PDB entry 8PIM | electron microscopy, 3.40 A resolution | chains J and A of the 9 polymer chains in the assembly

[Chain J]
Protein: DNA-directed RNA polymerase subunit beta'
From: Escherichia coli
Notes: EC 2.7.7.6
UniProt: P0A8T7 (RPOC_ECOLI); numbering as in UniProt (aligned over 2-1407)
Chain sequence (1416 residues; each row starts with the number of its first residue):
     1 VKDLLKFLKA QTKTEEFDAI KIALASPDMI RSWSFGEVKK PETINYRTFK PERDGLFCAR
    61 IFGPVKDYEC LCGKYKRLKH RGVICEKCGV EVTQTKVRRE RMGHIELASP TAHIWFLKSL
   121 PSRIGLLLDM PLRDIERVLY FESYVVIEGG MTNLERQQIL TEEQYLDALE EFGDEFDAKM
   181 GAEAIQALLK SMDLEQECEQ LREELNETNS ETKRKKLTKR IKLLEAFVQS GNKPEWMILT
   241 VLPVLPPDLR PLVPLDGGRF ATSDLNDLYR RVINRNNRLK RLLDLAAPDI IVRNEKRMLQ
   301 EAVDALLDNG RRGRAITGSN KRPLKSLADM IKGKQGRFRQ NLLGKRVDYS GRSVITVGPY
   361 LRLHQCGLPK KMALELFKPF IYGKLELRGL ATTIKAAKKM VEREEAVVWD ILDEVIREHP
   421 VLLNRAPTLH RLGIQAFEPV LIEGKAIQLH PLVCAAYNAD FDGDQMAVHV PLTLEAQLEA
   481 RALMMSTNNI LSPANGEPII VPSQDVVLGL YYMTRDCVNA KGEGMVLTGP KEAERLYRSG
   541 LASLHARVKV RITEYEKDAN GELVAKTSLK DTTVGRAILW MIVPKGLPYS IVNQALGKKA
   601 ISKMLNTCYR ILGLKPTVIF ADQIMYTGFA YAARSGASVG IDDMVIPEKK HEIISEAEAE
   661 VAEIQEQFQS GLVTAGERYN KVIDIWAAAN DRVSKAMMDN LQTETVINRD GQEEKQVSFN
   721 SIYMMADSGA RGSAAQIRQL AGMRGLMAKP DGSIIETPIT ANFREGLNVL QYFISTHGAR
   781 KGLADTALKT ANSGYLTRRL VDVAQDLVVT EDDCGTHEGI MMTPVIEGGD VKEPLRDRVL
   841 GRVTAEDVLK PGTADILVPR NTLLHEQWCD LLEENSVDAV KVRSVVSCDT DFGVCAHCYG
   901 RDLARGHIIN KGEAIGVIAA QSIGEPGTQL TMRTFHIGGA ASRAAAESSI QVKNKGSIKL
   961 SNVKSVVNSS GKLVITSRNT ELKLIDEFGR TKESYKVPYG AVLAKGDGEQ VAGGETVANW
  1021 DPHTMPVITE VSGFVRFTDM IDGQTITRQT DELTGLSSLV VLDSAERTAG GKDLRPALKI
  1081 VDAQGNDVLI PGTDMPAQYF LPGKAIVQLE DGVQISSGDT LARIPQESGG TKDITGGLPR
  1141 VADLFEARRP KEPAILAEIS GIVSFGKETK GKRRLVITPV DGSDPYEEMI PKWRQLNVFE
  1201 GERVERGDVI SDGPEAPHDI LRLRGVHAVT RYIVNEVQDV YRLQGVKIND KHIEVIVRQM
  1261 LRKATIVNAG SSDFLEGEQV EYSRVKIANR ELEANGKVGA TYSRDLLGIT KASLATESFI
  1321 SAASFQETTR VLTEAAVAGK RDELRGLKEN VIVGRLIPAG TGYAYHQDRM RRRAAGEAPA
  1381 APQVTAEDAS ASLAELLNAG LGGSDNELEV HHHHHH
Unresolved in the structure: 1-14, 936-946, 1127-1133, 1376-1416
Differences from the reference sequence: expression tag (1, 1408-1416)
Ion coordination: Zn2+ site 1: Cys-70, Cys-72, Cys-85, Cys-88; Mg2+: Asp-460, Asp-462 (shared with 2 residues of chain R); Zn2+ site 2: Cys-814, Cys-888, Cys-895, Cys-898
UniProt features mapped onto this chain:
  - binding site (Zn(2+)): Cys-70, Cys-72, Cys-85, Cys-88, Cys-814, Cys-888, Cys-895, Cys-898
  - binding site (Mg(2+)): Asp-460, Asp-462, Asp-464
  - modified residue: Lys-983 (N6-acetyllysine)
  - mutagenesis: Gln-504 (Q504P: Resistant to antibiotics salinamide A and B), Asn-690 (N690D: Resistant to antibiotics salinamide A and B), Met-697 (M697V: Resistant to antibiotics salinamide A and B), Ala-735 (A735T: Resistant to antibiotics salinamide A and B), Arg-738 (R738C/H/P/S: Resistant to antibiotics salinamide A and B), Ala-748 (A748E: Resistant to antibiotics salinamide A and B), Pro-758 (P758S/T: Resistant to antibiotics salinamide A and B), Phe-763 (F763C: Resistant to antibiotics salinamide A and B), Ser-775 (S775A: Resistant to antibiotics salinamide A and B), Ala-779 (A779T/V: Resistant to antibiotics salinamide A and B), Arg-780 (R780C: Resistant to antibiotics salinamide A and B), Gly-782 (G782A/C: Resistant to antibiotics salinamide A and B), 1 further mutagenesis entry in UniProt

[Chain A]
Molecule: non-template DNA
Sequence (40 nucleotides; each row starts with the number of its first residue):
     1 CACCACCACG CGGGCGGTAG CGTGCTTTTT TCGATCTTCC
Unresolved in the structure: 1-5

[Interface between chain J and chain A]
Contacting residue pairs (20):
  Glu-42(J) / DC11(A)  phosphate contact
  Arg-47(J) / DC9(A)  salt bridge to the phosphate
  Arg-133(J) / DT31(A)  hydrogen bond to the phosphate
  Arg-133(J) / DC32(A)  salt bridge to the phosphate
  Arg-270(J) / DG12(A)  hydrogen bond to the base
  Arg-270(J) / DG13(A)  base contact
  Arg-271(J) / DG13(A)  hydrogen bond to the base
  Asn-274(J) / DC11(A)  sugar contact
  Asn-274(J) / DG12(A)  base contact
  Arg-275(J) / DG12(A)  sugar contact
  Arg-275(J) / DG13(A)  salt bridge to the phosphate
  Arg-278(J) / DG12(A)  phosphate contact
  Arg-314(J) / DG14(A)  hydrogen bond to the base
  Thr-317(J) / DG14(A)  sugar contact
  Ser-319(J) / DG13(A)  base contact
  Arg-1148(J) / DT27(A)  hydrogen bond to the phosphate
  Arg-1148(J) / DT28(A)  salt bridge to the phosphate
  Lys-1167(J) / DT38(A)  salt bridge to the phosphate
  Thr-1169(J) / DT37(A)  hydrogen bond to the phosphate
  Lys-1311(J) / DT29(A)  salt bridge to the phosphate
Other interface residues (no listed pair), chain J (19 interface residues in all): Pro-121, Met-298, Lys-321, Arg-1174
Other interface residues (no listed pair), chain A (14 interface residues in all): DC15, DT30

[Overview]
19 residues of chain J face 14 of chain A across their interface; the contacts include 6 hydrogen bonds and 6
salt bridges. Polar contacts include Arg-270(J)/DG12(A), Arg-271(J)/DG13(A) and Arg-314(J)/DG14(A).
Chain J is DNA-directed RNA polymerase subunit beta' (Escherichia coli) and chain A is non-template DNA; the
structure, fully recruited RfaH bound to E. coli transcription complex paused at ops site (not complementary
scaffold), was determined by electron microscopy together with 8PEN, 8PFG, 8PFJ, 8PH9, 8PHK, 8PIB, 8PID and
8PIL from the same study.
